PDB entry 9KL8 | X-ray diffraction, 2.48 A resolution | chains C and A of the 3 polymer chains in the assembly

[Chain C]
Molecule: 16-nt DNA strand
Sequence (16 nucleotides; row label = number of the first residue in the row):
    15 AGCGTCCAGG TCTACC
Not modelled in the structure: 15-21, 30
Modified positions: 8OG (8-oxo-2'-deoxy-guanosine-5'-monophosphate) at position 23
Bound ions: Ca2+: DC26 (shared with Cys241(A), Leu243(A), Val246(A) of chain A)

[Chain A]
Molecule: N-glycosylase/DNA lyase
Organism: Homo sapiens
Notes: EC 3.2.2.-, 4.2.99.18
UniProtKB: O15527 (OGG1_HUMAN); numbering as in UniProt (aligned over 11-327)
Sequence (337 residues; numbered -9 to 327; the number before each row is that of its first residue; numbers below 1 keep their minus sign (Met-9 is residue -9)):
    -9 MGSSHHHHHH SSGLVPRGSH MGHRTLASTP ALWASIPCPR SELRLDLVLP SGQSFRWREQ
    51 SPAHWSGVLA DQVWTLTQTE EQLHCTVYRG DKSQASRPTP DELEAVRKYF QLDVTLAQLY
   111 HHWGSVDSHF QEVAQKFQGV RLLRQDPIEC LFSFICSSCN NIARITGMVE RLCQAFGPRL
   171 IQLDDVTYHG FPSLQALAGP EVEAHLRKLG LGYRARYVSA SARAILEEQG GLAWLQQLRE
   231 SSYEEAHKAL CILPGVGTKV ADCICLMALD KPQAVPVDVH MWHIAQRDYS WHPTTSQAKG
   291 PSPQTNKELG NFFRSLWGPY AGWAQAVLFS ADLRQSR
Not modelled in the structure: -9 to 10, 324-327
Construct notes: initiating methionine (-9); expression tag (-8 to 10); engineered mutation Cys149 (Asn in O15527)
Swiss-Prot annotation at these positions:
  - active site: Lys249 (Schiff-base intermediate with DNA)
  - binding site (DNA): Arg154, Arg204, His270, Gln287
  - binding site (8-oxoguanine): Pro266, Asp268, Gln315, Phe319
  - natural variant: Gly12 (G12E: Found in a kidney cancer sample), Arg46 (R46Q: Found in a clear cell renal cell carcinoma sample), Ala85 (A85S: Found in a lung cancer sample), Arg131 (R131Q: Found in a lung cancer sample), Arg154 (R154H: Found in a gastric cancer sample), Ser232 (S232T: Found in a kidney cancer sample)
  - mutagenesis: Lys249 (K249Q: Loss of activity), Asp268 (D268E/Q: No effect on activity; D268N: Decreases activity about 65-fold)
Bound ions: Ca2+ site 1 near Asp61 (its only coordinating residue here); Ca2+ site 2: Cys241, Leu243, Val246 (shared with DC26(C) of chain C)
Reported in the primary citation:
  - binding site for the 16-nt DNA strand (chain C): Asp268
  - conformationally variable residues (side-chain flip): Asp268, His270
  - binding site for the 16-nt DNA strand: Cys149
  - mutagenesis - N149C: unchanged catalytic activity

[Interface between chain C and chain A]
Contacting residue pairs (36; chain C residue first):
  DA22(C) with Cys149(A), base contact; Asn150(A), phosphate contact; Asn151(A), phosphate contact; Arg154(A), base contact
  8OG_23(C) with Gly42(A), base contact; Gln43(A), base contact; Phe144(A), base contact; Ser147(A), sugar contact; Asn150(A), sugar contact; Asn151(A), sugar contact; Ile152(A), base contact; Ile155(A), base contact; Lys249(A), hydrogen bond to the base; Met257(A), base contact; Pro266(A), base contact; Gln315(A), base contact; Phe319(A), base contact
  DG24(C) with Ser147(A), phosphate contact; Ser148(A), sugar contact; Cys149(A), phosphate contact; Asn150(A), phosphate contact; Tyr203(A), base contact; Lys249(A), phosphate contact; Val250(A), phosphate contact; Asp268(A), phosphate contact
  DT25(C) with Gly245(A), sugar contact; Val246(A), phosphate contact; Gly247(A), hydrogen bond to the phosphate; Thr248(A), phosphate contact; Lys249(A), hydrogen bond to the phosphate; Val250(A), hydrogen bond to the phosphate
  DC26(C) with Tyr207(A), sugar contact; Leu243(A), phosphate contact; Pro244(A), phosphate contact; Gly245(A), hydrogen bond to the phosphate; Val246(A), phosphate contact
Other interface residues (no listed pair), chain A (29 interface residues in all): Ser41, Phe45, Cys253

[Overview]
The interface between chain C and chain A involves 5 residues on one side and 29 on the other; the contacts
include 5 hydrogen bonds. Polar contacts include 8OG_23(C)-Lys249(A), DT25(C)-Gly247(A) and DT25(C)-Lys249(A).
From the paper: a binding site for the 16-nt DNA strand (chain C) at Asp268(A); N149C of chain A leaves
catalytic activity unchanged.
Here chain C is a 16-nt DNA strand and chain A is N-glycosylase/DNA lyase (Homo sapiens). Entry 9KL8
(Co-crystal structure of human 8-oxoguanine glycosylase N149C mutant with DNA containing photocaged
8-oxoguanine after deprotection) was determined by X-ray diffraction (same publication as 9KKY).
